Entry 8RT5 (electron microscopy, 2.69 A resolution); this record covers chains S and T of the 32 polymer chains in the assembly.

== Chain S ==
Name: TrwE protein
From: Escherichia coli
UniProtKB: O50337 (O50337_ECOLX); numbering as in UniProt (aligned over 1-395)
Chain sequence (395 residues; each row starts with the number of its first residue):
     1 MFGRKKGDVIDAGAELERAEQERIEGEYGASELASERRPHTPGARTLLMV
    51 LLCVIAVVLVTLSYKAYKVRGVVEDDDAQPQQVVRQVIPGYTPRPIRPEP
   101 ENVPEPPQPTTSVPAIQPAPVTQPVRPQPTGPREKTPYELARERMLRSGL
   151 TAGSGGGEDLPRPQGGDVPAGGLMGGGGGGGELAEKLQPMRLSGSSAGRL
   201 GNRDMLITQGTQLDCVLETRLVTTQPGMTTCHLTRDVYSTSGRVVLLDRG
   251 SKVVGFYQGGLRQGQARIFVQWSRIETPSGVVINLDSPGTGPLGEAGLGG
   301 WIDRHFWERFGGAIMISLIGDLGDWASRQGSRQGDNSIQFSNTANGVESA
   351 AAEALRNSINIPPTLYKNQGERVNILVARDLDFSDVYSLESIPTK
Not modelled in the structure: 1-134, 154-395
Sequence notes: conflict Asp335 (Asn in O50337)

== Chain T ==
Name: TrwF protein
From: Escherichia coli
UniProtKB: O50336 (O50336_ECOLX); residue numbers follow UniProt; this construct covers 1-266
Chain sequence (266 residues; numbered 1 to 266; the number before each row is that of its first residue):
     1 MKKLAIVALLASLHAVPALALDVPSSSRYDHRIRYVTYNPADVVQVDTVL
    51 GVATHIMLEEGEQYLTHAFGDSEAYAFARKGRHIFIKPQAELANTNLIVV
   101 TDRRSYKFRLQMRNDRNGAMYELAFRYPDTQARQTREANARAAVEAAFEQ
   151 RVGAYYNLKYMMSGDKDIAPVNAWDDGRFTYFKFSANADLPSIYFVDAEG
   201 NESLVPRTTVGSSNNIIAVHKVNPKWMIRLGNRALAIFNEAYDPNGVPND
   251 TGTASPAVRRVNKGGN
Not modelled in the structure: 1-20, 136-266
Sequence notes: conflict Asp71 (Ile in O50336), Ser72 (Pro in O50336), Glu73 (Lys in O50336), Ala74 (Pro in O50336), Tyr75 (Met in O50336), Ala76 (Pro in O50336), Phe77 (Leu in O50336), Ala78 (Pro in O50336), Arg79 (Gly in O50336), Lys80 (Arg in O50336), Gly81 (Ala in O50336), Arg82 (Gly in O50336), His83 (Ile in O50336), Ile84 (Phe in O50336), Phe85 (Leu in O50336), Ile86 (Ser in O50336), Lys87 (Ser in O50336), Pro88 (Arg in O50336), Gln89 (Thr in O50336)

== How chain S and chain T interact ==
Residue-residue contacts - 22 pairs, chain S then chain T:
  Pro137(S) - Leu92(T)
  Tyr138(S) - Leu92(T)
  Arg144(S) - Asp71(T)  salt bridge
  Arg144(S) - Glu73(T)
  Arg144(S) - Ala74(T)
  Arg144(S) - Ala90(T)
  Arg144(S) - Glu91(T)  hydrogen bond (side chain-backbone)
  Arg144(S) - Leu92(T)
  Met145(S) - Asp71(T)
  Met145(S) - Asn94(T)
  Arg147(S) - Glu73(T)  salt bridge
  Ser148(S) - Asp71(T)  hydrogen bond
  Ser148(S) - Ser72(T)  hydrogen bond (side chain-backbone)
  Ser148(S) - Glu73(T)
  Gly149(S) - Phe69(T)
  Gly149(S) - Ser72(T)  hydrogen bond (backbone-side chain)
  Leu150(S) - Ala68(T)
  Leu150(S) - Phe69(T)  hydrogen bond (backbone-backbone)
  Leu150(S) - Ser72(T)  hydrogen bond (backbone-side chain)
  Thr151(S) - His67(T)  hydrogen bond (side chain-backbone)
  Thr151(S) - Ser72(T)  hydrogen bond (backbone-side chain)
  Ala152(S) - Ser72(T)
Interface residues without a listed pair, chain S (11 interface residues in all): Ala141
Interface residues without a listed pair, chain T (12 interface residues in all): Gly70

== Overview ==
11 residues of chain S and 12 residues of chain T are in contact; the contacts include 8 hydrogen bonds and 2
salt bridges. Among the polar pairs are Arg144(S)-Asp71(T), Arg147(S)-Glu73(T) and Arg144(S)-Glu91(T).
Here chain S is TrwE protein and chain T is TrwF protein, both from Escherichia coli. Entry 8RT5 (I-layer
structure (TrwF/VirB9CTD, TrwE/VirB10CTD) of the outer membrane core complex from the fully-assembled R388
type IV ...) was determined by electron microscopy (same publication as 8RT4, 8RT6, 8RT7, 8RT8, 8RT9, 8RTA,
8RTB and 8RTD).
